Entry 4YM4 (X-ray diffraction, 3.12 A resolution); this record covers chains A and B.

# Chain A
Name: TRAF-interacting protein with FHA domain-containing protein A
Source organism: Homo sapiens
UniProtKB: Q96CG3 (TIFA_HUMAN); residues 10-150 here = UniProt positions 10-150
Chain sequence (141 residues; each row starts with the number of its first residue):
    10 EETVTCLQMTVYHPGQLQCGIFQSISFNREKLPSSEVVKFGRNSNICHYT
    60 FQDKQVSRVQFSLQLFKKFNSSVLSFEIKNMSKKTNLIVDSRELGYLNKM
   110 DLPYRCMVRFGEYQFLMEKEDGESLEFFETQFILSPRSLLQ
Modified / non-standard residues: Mse18, Mse90, Mse109, Mse116, Mse126 (selenomethionine; parent Met)
Curated features (UniProtKB/Swiss-Prot):
  - mutagenesis: G50 (G50E: Loss of homooligomerization and activation of NF-kappa-B and JNK pathways; when associated with A-66), R51 (R51A: In RKN: Loss of homooligomerization and activation of NF-kappa-B and JNK pathways; when associated with 88-A-A-89), S66 (S66A: Loss of homooligomerization and activation of NF-kappa-B and JNK pathways; when associated with E-50), K88 to N89 (In RKN: Loss of homooligomerization and activation of NF-kappa-B and JNK pathways; when associated with A-51)

# Chain B
Name: TRAF-interacting protein with FHA domain-containing protein A
UniProtKB: Q96CG3 (TIFA_HUMAN); numbering as in UniProt (aligned over 1-12)
Chain sequence (12 residues; each row starts with the number of its first residue):
     1 MTSFEDADTEET
Modified / non-standard residues: T9 (phosphothreonine; TPO)
Curated features (UniProtKB/Swiss-Prot):
  - modified residue: T9 (Phosphothreonine)
  - mutagenesis: T9 (T9A: Abolishes phosphorylation by ALPK1 and subsequent TIFA-mediated NF-kappa-B activation)

# How chain A and chain B interact
Contacting residue pairs - 20 pairs, chain A then chain B:
  R51(A) - F4(B)
  R51(A) - E5(B)
  R51(A) - A7(B)  hydrogen bond (side chain-backbone)
  R51(A) - D8(B)
  R51(A) - T9(B)
  N52(A) - E5(B)
  S53(A) - E5(B)  hydrogen bond
  Q61(A) - F4(B)
  K63(A) - T9(B)
  K63(A) - E10(B)  hydrogen bond (backbone-backbone)
  Q64(A) - T9(B)
  Q64(A) - E10(B)  hydrogen bond
  Q64(A) - T12(B)
  S66(A) - T9(B)
  R67(A) - E5(B)
  R67(A) - D6(B)  hydrogen bond (side chain-backbone)
  R67(A) - A7(B)  hydrogen bond (side chain-backbone)
  R67(A) - D8(B)  salt bridge
  R67(A) - T9(B)
  T94(A) - E11(B)
Other interface residues (no listed pair), chain A (14 interface residues in all): N54, D62, V65, S91, K93

# Summary
Chain A and chain B form an interface of 14 and 9 residues respectively, with 6 hydrogen bonds and 1 salt
bridge. Polar contacts include R67(A)-D8(B), R51(A)-A7(B) and S53(A)-E5(B). Curated annotation (UniProt) lists
5 mutagenesis sites on chain A; one mutagenesis site on chain B.
Chain A is TRAF-interacting protein with FHA domain-containing protein A (Homo sapiens) and chain B is
TRAF-interacting protein with FHA domain-containing protein A; the structure, Truncated Human TIFA in complex
with its Thr9 phosphorylated N-terminal peptide 1-15, was determined by X-ray diffraction together with 4ZGI
from the same study.
